PDB entry 6N2Z | electron microscopy, 3.00 A resolution | chains b1 and a of the 22 polymer chains in the assembly

Chain b1:
Molecule: Bacillus PS3 ATP synthase subunit b
Organism: Bacillus sp. PS3
Amino-acid sequence (168 residues; row label = number of the first residue in the row):
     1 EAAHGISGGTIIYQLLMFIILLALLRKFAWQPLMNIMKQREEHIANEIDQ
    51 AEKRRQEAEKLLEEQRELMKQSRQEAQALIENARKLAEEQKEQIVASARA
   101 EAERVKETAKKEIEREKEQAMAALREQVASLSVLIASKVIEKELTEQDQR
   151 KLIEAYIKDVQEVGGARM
Unresolved in the structure: 1-6, 164-168

Chain a:
Molecule: Bacillus PS3 ATP synthase subunit a
Organism: Bacillus sp. PS3
Amino-acid sequence (237 residues; numbered 1 to 237; the number before each row is that of its first residue):
     1 MEHKAPLVEFLGLTFNLSDMLMITITCLIVFIIAVAATRSLQLRPTGMQN
    51 FMEWVFDFVRGIINSTMDWQTGGRFLTLGVTLIMYVFVANMLGLPFSVHV
   101 NGELWWKSPTADATVTLTLAVMVVALTHYYGVKMKGASDYLRDYTRPVAW
   151 LFPLKIIEEFANTLTLGLRLFGNIYAGEILLGLLASLGTHYGVLGAVGAA
   201 IPMMVWQAFSIFVGTIQAFIFTMLTMVYMAHKVSHDH
Unresolved in the structure: 1-5, 132-151, 192-197, 235-237
What the authors report for this chain:
  - catalytic residues: R169 (proposed by the authors, not directly observed)

Chain b1 / chain a interface:
Pairs across the interface (22; chain b1 residue first):
  G9(b1) - T189(a)
  T10(b1) - A185(a)
  T10(b1) - S186(a)
  T10(b1) - T189(a)
  I11(b1) - F96(a)
  Y13(b1) - A185(a)
  Y13(b1) - G188(a)
  Y13(b1) - T189(a)
  Y13(b1) - A199(a)
  Q14(b1) - F96(a)  hydrogen bond (side chain-backbone)
  Q14(b1) - L181(a)
  Q14(b1) - A185(a)
  Q14(b1) - M203(a)
  M17(b1) - A200(a)  hydrophobic
  M17(b1) - M203(a)  hydrophobic
  F18(b1) - P95(a)  hydrophobic
  F18(b1) - Q207(a)
  L21(b1) - M204(a)
  R40(b1) - N50(a)
  R40(b1) - E53(a)
  R40(b1) - W54(a)
  I44(b1) - P45(a)  hydrophobic
Interface residues without a listed pair, chain b1 (13 interface residues in all): L15, L25, E41
Interface residues without a listed pair, chain a (22 interface residues in all): S97, V98, L184, G198, A208, I211

Summary:
Chain b1 and chain a form an interface of 13 and 22 residues respectively; the contacts include 1 hydrogen
bond. Its one hydrogen-bonded contact is Q14(b1)-F96(a). From the paper: the catalytic residue R169(a).
Here chain b1 is Bacillus PS3 ATP synthase subunit b and chain a is Bacillus PS3 ATP synthase subunit a, both
from Bacillus sp. PS3. Entry 6N2Z (Bacillus PS3 ATP synthase class 2) was determined by electron microscopy,
deposited together with 6N2D, 6N2Y and 6N30.
